PDB entry 7C52 | X-ray diffraction, 2.89 A resolution | chains L and M of the 37 polymer chains in the assembly

# Chain L
Name: Photosynthetic reaction center L subunit
From: Thermochromatium tepidum
Reference sequence: D2Z0P3 (D2Z0P3_THETI); residues 1-281 here = UniProt positions 1-281
Chain sequence (281 residues; numbered 1 to 281; the number before each row is that of its first residue):
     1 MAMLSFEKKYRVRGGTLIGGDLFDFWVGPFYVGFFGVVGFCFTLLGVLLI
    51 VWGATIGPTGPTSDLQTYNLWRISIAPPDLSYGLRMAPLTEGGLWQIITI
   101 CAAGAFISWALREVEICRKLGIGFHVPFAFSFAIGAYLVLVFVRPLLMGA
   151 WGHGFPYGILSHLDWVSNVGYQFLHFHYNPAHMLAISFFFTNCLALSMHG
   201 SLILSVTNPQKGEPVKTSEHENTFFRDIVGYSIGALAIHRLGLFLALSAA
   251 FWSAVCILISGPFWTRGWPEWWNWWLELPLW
Unresolved in the structure: 1
Bound ions: Fe ion: His199, His239 (shared with His219(M), Glu234(M), His266(M) of chain M)
Ligand contacts:
  - bacteriochlorophyll a (BCL), molecule 1: Val47, Ile50, Phe106, Tyr137, Leu140, Phe155, Ile159, Leu160, His162, Leu163, Trp165, Val166
  - bacteriochlorophyll a (BCL), molecule 2: Phe106, Phe130, Ala133, Ile134, Ala136, Tyr137, Leu140, Trp165, Val166, Ser167, Val169, Gly170, Tyr171, Phe176, His177, His182, Ala185, Ile186, Phe189, Phe190, Ser253, Ala254, Cys256, Ile257
  - bacteriochlorophyll a (BCL), molecule 3: Val166, Tyr171, His177, Phe190
  - bacteriochlorophyll a (BCL), molecule 4: His177, His182, Met183, Ile186, Ser187, Phe190, Thr191, Leu194
  - bacteriopheophytin a (BPH), molecule 1: Phe42, Thr43, Gly46, Val47, Ile50, Ile98, Cys101, Ala102, Ala105, Phe106, Trp109, Glu113, Val126, Ala129, Phe130, Phe132, Ala133, Tyr137, Phe155, Tyr157, Gly158, Ile159, His162, Phe189, Ala246, Leu247, Ala250
  - bacteriopheophytin a (BPH), molecule 2: Phe190, Cys193, Leu194, Ser197, Met198, Phe225, Ile228, Val229
  - menaquinone 8 (MQ8): Phe30, Phe40, Thr43, Leu44, Leu48, Trp109
  - Ubiquinone-8 (UQ8), molecule 1: Phe23, Phe34, Val37, Val38, Cys41, Phe42, Leu45, Ile100, Cys101
  - Ubiquinone-8 (UQ8), molecule 2: Phe34, Val38, Leu84, Arg85, Met86, Trp95, Gln96, Thr99, Ile100, Ala103, Gly104, Ile107, Ser108, Val141, Phe142, Trp151
  - Ubiquinone-8 (UQ8), molecule 3: Pro180, Met183, Leu184, Ser187, Trp272
  - Ubiquinone-8 (UQ8), molecule 4: Leu184, Ser187, Phe188, Thr191, Ala195, Met198, His199, Leu202, Ile203, Glu221, Asn222, Phe225, Val229, Tyr231, Ser232, Ile233, Gly234, Ala235, Ile238, Leu241, Phe244, Leu245
What the authors report for this chain:
  - binding site for bacteriochlorophyll a: Tyr171

# Chain M
Name: Photosynthetic reaction center M subunit
From: Thermochromatium tepidum
Reference sequence: A8ASG6 (A8ASG6_THETI); residue numbers follow UniProt; this construct covers 1-325
Chain sequence (325 residues; row label = number of the first residue in the row):
     1 MPEYQNIFTAVQVRAPAYPGVPLPKGNLPRIGRPIFSYWLGKIGDAQIGP
    51 IYLGLTGTLSIFFGLVAISIIGFNMLASVHWDVFQFLKHFFWLGLEPPPP
   101 QYGLRIPPLSEGGWWLMAGLFLTLSILLWWVRTYKRAEALGMSQHLSWAF
   151 AAAIFFYLVLGFIRPVMMGSWAKAVPFGIFPHLDWTAAFSIRYGNLYYNP
   201 FHMLSIAFLYGSALLFAMHGATILSVSRFGGDREIDQITHRGTAAERAAL
   251 FWRWTMGFNVTMESIHRWAWWCAVLTVITAGIGILLSGTVVDNWYLWAVK
   301 HGMAPAYPEVVTAVNPYETAAEVMQ
Unresolved in the structure: 1, 320-325
Bound ions: Fe ion: His219, Glu234, His266 (shared with His199(L), His239(L) of chain L)
Ligand contacts:
  - bacteriochlorophyll a (BCL), molecule 1: Ile68, Ile71, Leu122, Ile126, Phe150, Ala153, Ile154, Phe156, Tyr157, Leu160, Phe177, Trp185, Thr186, Ala187, Phe189, Ser190, Asn195, Leu196, Tyr197, Asn199, His202, Ser205, Ile206, Leu209, Tyr210, Thr276, Val277, Ala280, Gly283, Ile284
  - bacteriochlorophyll a (BCL), molecule 2: Phe90, Phe156, Tyr157, Leu160, Val175, Ile179, His182, Leu183, Trp185, Thr186
  - bacteriochlorophyll a (BCL), molecule 3: Thr186, Tyr197, Tyr210
  - bacteriochlorophyll a (BCL), molecule 4: Tyr197, Met203, Ile206, Ala207, Tyr210, Gly211, Leu214
  - bacteriopheophytin a (BPH), molecule 1: Ser60, Ile61, Gly64, Leu65, Ile68, Leu122, Ser125, Ile126, Trp129, Thr133, Leu146, Ala149, Phe150, Ala153, Ala273, Val274, Val277
  - bacteriopheophytin a (BPH), molecule 2: Tyr210, Ala213, Leu214, Ala217, Met218, Trp252, Thr255, Met256
  - spirilloxanthin (CRT): Ile68, Ser69, Ile71, Gly72, Phe73, Met75, Leu76, Phe86, Phe90, Ile106, Trp115, Leu116, Gly119, Leu120, Thr123, Tyr157, Leu160, Gly161, Phe162, Trp171, Val175, Pro176, Phe177, Gly178, Ile179, His182
  - menaquinone 8 (MQ8): Leu214, Leu215, Met218, His219, Thr222, Ala245, Ala248, Ala249, Trp252, Met256, Phe258, Asn259, Val260, Thr261, Met262, Ile265, Trp268
  - Ubiquinone-8 (UQ8): Leu65, Val66, Ser69, Phe73

# How chain L and chain M interact
Residue-residue contacts - 213 pairs, chain L then chain M:
  Leu4(L) with Leu250(M), hydrophobic; Arg253(M); Asn259(M)
  Phe6(L) with Arg241(M); Glu246(M)
  Glu7(L) with Leu250(M); Arg253(M), salt bridge; Trp254(M), hydrogen bond
  Lys9(L) with Glu246(M), salt bridge
  Tyr10(L) with Thr243(M), hydrogen bond; Glu246(M), hydrogen bond; Arg247(M); Leu250(M), hydrophobic; Trp254(M)
  Arg11(L) with Trp254(M)
  Trp26(L) with Trp254(M)
  Pro29(L) with Arg253(M); Trp254(M); Gly257(M)
  Phe30(L) with Trp254(M); Thr255(M); Met256(M); Gly257(M)
  Tyr31(L) with Trp254(M), hydrogen bond (backbone-backbone)
  Leu65(L) with Ala306(M), hydrophobic; Tyr307(M); Pro308(M)
  Asn69(L) with Gly302(M), hydrogen bond (side chain-backbone)
  Trp71(L) with Met303(M)
  Arg72(L) with Gly302(M), hydrogen bond (side chain-backbone); Met303(M); Ala304(M)
  Trp109(L) with Thr255(M)
  Arg112(L) with Trp254(M), hydrogen bond (side chain-backbone); Thr255(M), hydrogen bond (side chain-backbone)
  Glu113(L) with Phe251(M); Thr255(M)
  Ile116(L) with Phe251(M), hydrophobic; Trp254(M), hydrophobic; Thr255(M)
  Cys117(L) with Phe251(M), hydrophobic
  Lys119(L) with Trp254(M)
  Leu120(L) with Arg247(M), hydrogen bond (backbone-side chain); Phe251(M); Trp254(M), hydrophobic
  Gly121(L) with Arg228(M), hydrogen bond (backbone-side chain); Phe229(M)
  Ile122(L) with Ser225(M); Val226(M), hydrophobic; Arg228(M); Arg247(M); Phe251(M), hydrophobic
  Gly123(L) with Ser225(M), hydrogen bond (backbone-backbone); Arg228(M)
  His125(L) with Gln5(M), hydrogen bond (side chain-backbone); Ala221(M); Leu224(M); Ser225(M)
  Val126(L) with Ala221(M); Thr222(M); Phe251(M), hydrophobic; Trp252(M), hydrophobic
  Leu160(L) with Tyr198(M), hydrophobic; Met203(M), hydrophobic; Met303(M); Pro305(M), hydrophobic
  Ser161(L) with Pro305(M); Tyr307(M)
  Leu163(L) with Tyr197(M)
  Asp164(L) with Tyr198(M), hydrogen bond; Tyr307(M), hydrogen bond
  Val166(L) with Tyr197(M)
  Ser167(L) with Tyr197(M)
  Tyr171(L) with Ile191(M)
  His175(L) with Asp184(M), salt bridge; Ala187(M)
  His177(L) with Leu183(M), hydrogen bond (side chain-backbone); Thr186(M); Ala187(M)
  Tyr178(L) with Phe180(M); Asp184(M), hydrogen bond
  Met183(L) with Phe180(M), hydrophobic
  Phe189(L) with Leu209(M); Ala213(M), hydrophobic
  Phe190(L) with Leu209(M), hydrophobic
  Asn192(L) with Ser212(M); Ala213(M), hydrogen bond (side chain-backbone); Phe216(M)
  Cys193(L) with Leu209(M), hydrophobic; Ser212(M); Ala273(M); Thr276(M)
  Ala195(L) with Phe216(M)
  Leu196(L) with Ser212(M); Phe216(M), hydrophobic; Ala269(M)
  Ser197(L) with Ala273(M)
  His199(L) with His219(M), hydrogen bond; Glu234(M), salt bridge; His266(M), hydrogen bond
  Gly200(L) with His266(M); Trp270(M)
  Ser201(L) with His145(M), hydrogen bond (side chain-backbone); Leu146(M); Ala149(M); Trp270(M), hydrogen bond
  Leu202(L) with Met142(M), hydrophobic
  Ile203(L) with Glu234(M); Ile238(M), hydrophobic; His266(M)
  Leu204(L) with His145(M); Glu263(M); His266(M); Arg267(M)
  Ser205(L) with Met142(M); Ser143(M), hydrogen bond (backbone-backbone); His145(M)
  Val206(L) with Met142(M), hydrophobic; Ile235(M), hydrophobic
  Thr207(L) with Ile238(M)
  Asn208(L) with Ser143(M), hydrogen bond (backbone-side chain); Glu263(M), hydrogen bond; Arg267(M)
  Pro209(L) with Gly141(M); Ser143(M), hydrogen bond (backbone-side chain)
  Gln210(L) with Ala137(M); Glu138(M); Gly141(M), hydrogen bond (backbone-backbone); Met142(M), hydrogen bond (side chain-backbone); Ser143(M)
  Glu213(L) with Gly141(M)
  Val215(L) with Ile235(M), hydrophobic
  Lys216(L) with Leu140(M), hydrogen bond (side chain-backbone); Gly141(M); Ile235(M)
  Thr217(L) with Ile235(M)
  Ser218(L) with Ile235(M)
  Glu219(L) with Tyr18(M); Val21(M)
  His220(L) with Val21(M); Leu140(M)
  Glu221(L) with Ile235(M)
  Asn222(L) with Asp45(M)
  Thr223(L) with Tyr18(M); Gly20(M); Val21(M), hydrogen bond (side chain-backbone); Arg30(M)
  Phe224(L) with Arg136(M); Ala137(M); Leu140(M), hydrophobic; Met142(M), hydrophobic; Leu146(M), hydrophobic
  Arg226(L) with Tyr18(M); Asp45(M), salt bridge; Gln47(M); Pro50(M); Ile51(M)
  Asp227(L) with Leu23(M); Arg30(M), salt bridge; Tyr52(M); Arg132(M), hydrogen bond (backbone-side chain); Arg136(M)
  Ile228(L) with Trp129(M); Arg132(M), hydrogen bond (backbone-side chain); Arg136(M); Leu146(M), hydrophobic
  Val229(L) with Ile51(M)
  Gly230(L) with Ile48(M); Gly49(M), hydrogen bond (backbone-backbone); Pro50(M); Ile51(M)
  Tyr231(L) with Leu40(M), hydrophobic; Asp45(M), hydrogen bond (side chain-backbone); Gln47(M)
  Ser232(L) with Asp45(M)
  Ile233(L) with Gly44(M); Asp45(M), hydrogen bond (backbone-backbone)
  Ala235(L) with Asp232(M)
  Leu236(L) with Asn6(M); Leu224(M), hydrophobic; Asp232(M)
  Ala237(L) with Ile43(M); Gly44(M)
  Ile238(L) with Phe216(M)
  His239(L) with His219(M), hydrogen bond; Gly220(M); Ile223(M); Glu234(M), salt bridge
  Arg240(L) with Tyr4(M); Asn6(M), hydrogen bond (side chain-backbone); Ile7(M), hydrogen bond (side chain-backbone); Phe8(M); Thr9(M), hydrogen bond; Lys42(M), hydrogen bond (side chain-backbone); Ile43(M), hydrogen bond (side chain-backbone); Leu224(M)
  Gly242(L) with Phe216(M)
  Leu243(L) with Ala217(M); Ala221(M), hydrophobic; Leu224(M), hydrophobic
  Ala246(L) with Ala213(M); Ala217(M), hydrophobic
  Trp272(L) with Trp92(M), hydrophobic; Phe180(M)
  Trp275(L) with Leu87(M); Lys88(M), hydrogen bond (side chain-backbone); Trp92(M)
  Leu276(L) with Lys88(M), hydrogen bond (backbone-side chain); Trp92(M), hydrophobic
  Trp281(L) with Phe84(M); Gln85(M), hydrogen bond (backbone-side chain); Leu87(M), hydrophobic; Lys88(M), hydrogen bond (backbone-side chain)
Also at the interface, not in a pair above, chain L (96 interface residues in all): Ala2, Pro58, Thr59, Pro127, Ala129, Met198, Phe225, Gly234
Also at the interface, not in a pair above, chain M (103 interface residues in all): His89, Phe91, Thr133, Tyr210, Leu215, Met218, Ser227, Thr239, Ala249

# In short
The interface between chain L and chain M involves 96 residues on one side and 103 on the other, with 44
hydrogen bonds and 7 salt bridges. Polar pairs include Glu7(L)-Arg253(M), Lys9(L)-Glu246(M) and
His175(L)-Asp184(M). From the paper: a binding site for bacteriochlorophyll a at Tyr171(L).
Here chain L is Photosynthetic reaction center L subunit and chain M is Photosynthetic reaction center M
subunit, both from Thermochromatium tepidum. Entry 7C52 (Co-crystal structure of a photosynthetic LH1-RC in
complex with electron donor HiPIP) was determined by X-ray diffraction.
